Entry 5DEG (X-ray diffraction, 1.83 A resolution); this record covers chains A and C of the 3 polymer chains in the assembly.

Chain A:
Molecule: MHC class I antigen
Source organism: Homo sapiens
UniProt: Q7YQB0 (Q7YQB0_HUMAN); residues 1-276 here correspond to UniProt positions 25-300 (UniProt number = residue number + 24)
Amino-acid sequence (276 residues; numbered 1 to 276; the number before each row is that of its first residue):
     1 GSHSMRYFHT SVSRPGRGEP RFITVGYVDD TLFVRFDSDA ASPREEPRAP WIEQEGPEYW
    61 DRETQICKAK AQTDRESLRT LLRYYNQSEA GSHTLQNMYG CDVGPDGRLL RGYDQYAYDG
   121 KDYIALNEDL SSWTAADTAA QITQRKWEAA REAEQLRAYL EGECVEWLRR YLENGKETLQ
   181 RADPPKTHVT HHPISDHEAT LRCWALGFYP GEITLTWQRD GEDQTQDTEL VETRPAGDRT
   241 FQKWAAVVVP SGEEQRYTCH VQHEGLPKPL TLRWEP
Cystine bridges: Cys101-Cys164, Cys203-Cys259

Chain C:
Molecule: Peptide derived of VASOACTIVE INTESTINAL POLYPEPTIDE RECEPTOR 1 (pVIPR)
Amino-acid sequence (9 residues; numbered 1 to 9; the number before each row is that of its first residue):
     1 RRKWRRWHL

Chain A / chain C interface:
Contacting residue pairs - 55 pairs, chain A then chain C:
  Tyr7(A) - Arg1(C)  hydrogen bond (side chain-backbone)
  Tyr7(A) - Arg2(C)
  His9(A) - Arg2(C)  hydrogen bond
  Thr24(A) - Arg2(C)  hydrogen bond
  Glu45(A) - Arg2(C)  salt bridge
  Tyr59(A) - Arg1(C)
  Arg62(A) - Arg1(C)
  Arg62(A) - Arg2(C)  hydrogen bond (side chain-backbone)
  Arg62(A) - Trp4(C)
  Glu63(A) - Arg1(C)
  Glu63(A) - Arg2(C)  salt bridge
  Gln65(A) - Trp4(C)
  Ile66(A) - Arg2(C)
  Ile66(A) - Lys3(C)
  Ile66(A) - Trp4(C)  hydrophobic
  Ile66(A) - Arg6(C)
  Cys67(A) - Arg2(C)
  Ala69(A) - Arg5(C)
  Lys70(A) - Arg6(C)
  Thr73(A) - Arg5(C)
  Thr73(A) - His8(C)
  Glu76(A) - His8(C)
  Ser77(A) - His8(C)
  Ser77(A) - Leu9(C)  hydrogen bond (side chain-backbone)
  Thr80(A) - His8(C)
  Thr80(A) - Leu9(C)
  Leu81(A) - Leu9(C)  hydrophobic
  Tyr84(A) - Leu9(C)  hydrogen bond (side chain-backbone)
  Leu95(A) - Leu9(C)  hydrophobic
  Tyr99(A) - Arg2(C)
  Tyr99(A) - Lys3(C)  hydrogen bond (side chain-backbone)
  Tyr99(A) - Arg6(C)  hydrogen bond
  Tyr123(A) - Leu9(C)  hydrophobic
  Thr143(A) - Leu9(C)  hydrogen bond (side chain-backbone)
  Lys146(A) - Trp7(C)
  Lys146(A) - His8(C)  hydrogen bond (side chain-backbone)
  Lys146(A) - Leu9(C)  hydrogen bond (side chain-backbone)
  Trp147(A) - Trp7(C)
  Trp147(A) - His8(C)  hydrogen bond (side chain-backbone)
  Trp147(A) - Leu9(C)  hydrophobic
  Ala150(A) - Arg6(C)  hydrogen bond (backbone-side chain)
  Ala150(A) - Trp7(C)  hydrophobic
  Arg151(A) - Arg6(C)
  Glu152(A) - Arg5(C)  salt bridge
  Glu152(A) - Arg6(C)  salt bridge
  Glu152(A) - Trp7(C)  hydrogen bond (side chain-backbone)
  Gln155(A) - Arg5(C)
  Gln155(A) - Arg6(C)
  Leu156(A) - Lys3(C)
  Tyr159(A) - Arg1(C)  hydrogen bond (side chain-backbone)
  Tyr159(A) - Arg2(C)
  Tyr159(A) - Lys3(C)
  Glu163(A) - Arg1(C)  salt bridge
  Trp167(A) - Arg1(C)
  Tyr171(A) - Arg1(C)  hydrogen bond (side chain-backbone)
Interface residues without a listed pair, chain A (40 interface residues in all): Met5, Val25, Gly26, Val34, Asp114, Tyr116, Ile124

Overview:
40 residues of chain A and 9 residues of chain C are in contact, with 16 hydrogen bonds and 5 salt bridges.
Polar contacts include Glu45(A)-Arg2(C), Glu63(A)-Arg2(C) and Glu152(A)-Arg5(C).
Chain A is MHC class I antigen (Homo sapiens) and chain C is Peptide derived of VASOACTIVE INTESTINAL
POLYPEPTIDE RECEPTOR 1 (pVIPR); the structure, Crystal structure of B*27:06 bound to the pVIPR peptide, was
determined by X-ray diffraction (same publication as 5DEF).
